Entry 1AXY (X-ray diffraction, 1.95 A resolution); this record covers chain A.

== Chain A ==
Name: Lectin
Organism: Erythrina corallodendron
UniProtKB: P16404 (LEC_ERYCO); residues 1-239 here correspond to UniProt positions 27-265 (UniProt number = residue number + 26)
Chain sequence (239 residues; each row starts with the number of its first residue):
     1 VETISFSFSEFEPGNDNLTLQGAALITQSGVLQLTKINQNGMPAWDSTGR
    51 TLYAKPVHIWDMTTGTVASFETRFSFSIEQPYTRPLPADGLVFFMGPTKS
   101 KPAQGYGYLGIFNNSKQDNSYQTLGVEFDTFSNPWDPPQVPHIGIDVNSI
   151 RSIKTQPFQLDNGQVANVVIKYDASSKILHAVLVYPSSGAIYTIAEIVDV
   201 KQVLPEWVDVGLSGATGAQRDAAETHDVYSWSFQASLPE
UniProt features mapped onto this chain:
  - glycosylation (N-linked (GlcNAc...) asparagine): N17, N113
Glycans and other covalent adducts: glycan linked to N17
Bound ions: Mn2+: E127, D129, D136, H142; Ca2+: D129, F131, N133, D136

== In short ==
Covalently linked N-acetylglucosamine: at N17. E127, D129, D136 and H142 coordinate Mn2+. The Ca2+ site is
built by D129, F131, N133 and D136.
Chain A is Lectin (Erythrina corallodendron); the structure, Erythrina corallodendron lectin, was determined
by X-ray diffraction together with 1AX0, 1AX1 and 1AXZ from the same study.
